7ARD - chains Y and t of the 51 polymer chains in the assembly; structure by electron microscopy, 3.11 A resolution.

Chain Y:
Name: B14.7
From: Polytomella sp. Pringsheim 198.80
Sequence (206 residues; row label = number of the first residue in the row):
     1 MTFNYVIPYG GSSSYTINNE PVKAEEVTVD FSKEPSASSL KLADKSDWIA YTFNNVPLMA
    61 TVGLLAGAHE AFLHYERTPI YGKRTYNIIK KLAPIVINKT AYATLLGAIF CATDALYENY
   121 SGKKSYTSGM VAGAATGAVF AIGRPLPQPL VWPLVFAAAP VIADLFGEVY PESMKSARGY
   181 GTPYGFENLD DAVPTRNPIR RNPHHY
Unresolved in the structure: 1
Residues lining bound ligands:
  - phosphatidylethanolamine (PTY), molecule 1: Lys-123, Ser-125, Tyr-126, Thr-127, Met-130, Leu-154, Ala-157, Ala-158, Val-161, Ile-162, Leu-165
  - phosphatidylethanolamine (PTY), molecule 2: Tyr-126, Leu-165, Phe-166, Val-169, Tyr-170

Chain t:
Name: NUOP8
From: Polytomella sp. Pringsheim 198.80
Sequence (134 residues; row label = number of the first residue in the row):
     1 MRSALRLANA TRLSTFRLTS APAVRLASPS FFVQKEDEEN TRSIHTSNSS FHDEPKHQIP
    61 GNALDNWAFL RTYAKPLPDM IHYYYYVYLF GFFFVYKVAD FPEYSPRVLV MAALIGSLFY
   121 VRRDWVHREF KDSP
Unresolved in the structure: 1-52

Chain Y / chain t interface:
Residue-residue contacts - 78 pairs, chain Y then chain t:
  Ser-36(Y) / Glu-103(t)  hydrogen bond
  Ser-38(Y) / Glu-103(t)  hydrogen bond
  Ser-39(Y) / Glu-103(t)
  Leu-42(Y) / Pro-102(t)  hydrophobic
  Leu-42(Y) / Glu-103(t)
  Leu-42(Y) / Tyr-104(t)  hydrophobic
  Ala-43(Y) / Ser-105(t)
  Lys-45(Y) / Arg-107(t)
  Tyr-51(Y) / Val-108(t)
  Asn-54(Y) / Tyr-104(t)
  Asn-55(Y) / Val-108(t)
  Pro-57(Y) / Tyr-104(t)
  Leu-58(Y) / Tyr-104(t)  hydrophobic
  Leu-58(Y) / Val-108(t)  hydrophobic
  Leu-58(Y) / Leu-109(t)  hydrophobic
  Leu-58(Y) / Ala-112(t)  hydrophobic
  Met-59(Y) / Val-108(t)  hydrophobic
  Met-59(Y) / Met-111(t)  hydrophobic
  Met-59(Y) / Ala-112(t)  hydrophobic
  Met-59(Y) / Ile-115(t)  hydrophobic
  Val-62(Y) / Ala-112(t)
  Val-62(Y) / Gly-116(t)
  Ala-66(Y) / Phe-119(t)  hydrophobic
  His-69(Y) / Tyr-83(t)  hydrogen bond
  His-69(Y) / Tyr-120(t)
  His-69(Y) / Val-121(t)  hydrogen bond (side chain-backbone)
  Glu-70(Y) / Val-121(t)
  Phe-72(Y) / His-82(t)
  Phe-72(Y) / Tyr-83(t)  hydrophobic
  Phe-72(Y) / Tyr-86(t)  hydrophobic
  Leu-73(Y) / Arg-123(t)
  Leu-73(Y) / Val-126(t)  hydrophobic
  His-74(Y) / Phe-130(t)
  Tyr-75(Y) / His-82(t)
  Glu-76(Y) / Pro-78(t)
  Glu-76(Y) / Asp-79(t)
  Glu-76(Y) / His-82(t)
  Arg-77(Y) / Pro-78(t)
  Arg-77(Y) / Arg-123(t)
  Arg-77(Y) / His-127(t)  hydrogen bond
  Arg-77(Y) / Phe-130(t)
  Thr-78(Y) / Phe-130(t)
  Thr-78(Y) / Asp-132(t)
  Pro-79(Y) / Asp-132(t)
  Arg-84(Y) / Asp-132(t)
  Tyr-86(Y) / Asp-132(t)  hydrogen bond
  Tyr-86(Y) / Ser-133(t)
  Tyr-86(Y) / Pro-134(t)  hydrophobic
  Lys-91(Y) / Phe-130(t)
  Lys-91(Y) / Lys-131(t)  hydrogen bond (side chain-backbone)
  Lys-91(Y) / Ser-133(t)  hydrogen bond (side chain-backbone)
  Lys-91(Y) / Pro-134(t)
  Lys-99(Y) / Phe-119(t)  hydrogen bond (side chain-backbone)
  Tyr-102(Y) / Phe-119(t)  hydrophobic
  Ala-103(Y) / Ile-115(t)  hydrophobic
  Ala-103(Y) / Phe-119(t)  hydrophobic
  Phe-110(Y) / Arg-107(t)
  Phe-110(Y) / Met-111(t)  hydrophobic
  Asp-114(Y) / Arg-107(t)  salt bridge
  Glu-118(Y) / Arg-107(t)  salt bridge
  Ser-125(Y) / Arg-107(t)
  Ser-128(Y) / Arg-107(t)  hydrogen bond
  Gly-129(Y) / Arg-107(t)
  Phe-140(Y) / Leu-118(t)  hydrophobic
  Trp-152(Y) / Leu-118(t)  hydrophobic
  Val-155(Y) / Leu-114(t)  hydrophobic
  Phe-156(Y) / Met-111(t)  hydrophobic
  Phe-156(Y) / Leu-114(t)  hydrophobic
  Phe-156(Y) / Leu-118(t)  hydrophobic
  Ala-159(Y) / Val-110(t)
  Ala-159(Y) / Met-111(t)  hydrophobic
  Pro-160(Y) / Arg-107(t)
  Pro-160(Y) / Met-111(t)
  Ala-163(Y) / Pro-106(t)
  Ala-163(Y) / Arg-107(t)
  Ala-163(Y) / Val-110(t)  hydrophobic
  Asp-164(Y) / Arg-107(t)  salt bridge
  Tyr-206(Y) / Ala-99(t)
Other interface residues (no listed pair), chain Y (50 interface residues in all): Thr-61, Leu-65, Leu-106, Gly-107, Cys-111
Other interface residues (no listed pair), chain t (35 interface residues in all): Pro-76, Phe-94, Arg-122

Overview:
Chain Y and chain t form an interface of 50 and 35 residues respectively; the contacts include 10 hydrogen
bonds and 3 salt bridges. Polar contacts include Asp-114(Y)/Arg-107(t), Glu-118(Y)/Arg-107(t) and
Asp-164(Y)/Arg-107(t). Chain Y binds phosphatidylethanolamine.
Chain Y is B14.7 and chain t is NUOP8, both from Polytomella sp. Pringsheim 198.80; the structure, Cryo-EM
structure of Polytomella Complex-I (complete composition), was determined by electron microscopy (same
publication as 7AQQ, 7AQR, 7AQW, 7AR7, 7AR8, 7AR9, 7ARB and 7ARC).
